Entry 7Y8Y (electron microscopy, 3.00 A resolution); this record covers chains A and E of the 4 polymer chains in the assembly.

[Chain A]
Protein: RAMP superfamily protein
Source organism: Candidatus Scalindua brodae
UniProt: A0A0B0EGF3 (A0A0B0EGF3_9BACT); residues 6-1722 here correspond to UniProt positions 1-1717 (UniProt number = residue number - 5)
Sequence (1722 residues; numbered 1 to 1722; the number before each row is that of its first residue):
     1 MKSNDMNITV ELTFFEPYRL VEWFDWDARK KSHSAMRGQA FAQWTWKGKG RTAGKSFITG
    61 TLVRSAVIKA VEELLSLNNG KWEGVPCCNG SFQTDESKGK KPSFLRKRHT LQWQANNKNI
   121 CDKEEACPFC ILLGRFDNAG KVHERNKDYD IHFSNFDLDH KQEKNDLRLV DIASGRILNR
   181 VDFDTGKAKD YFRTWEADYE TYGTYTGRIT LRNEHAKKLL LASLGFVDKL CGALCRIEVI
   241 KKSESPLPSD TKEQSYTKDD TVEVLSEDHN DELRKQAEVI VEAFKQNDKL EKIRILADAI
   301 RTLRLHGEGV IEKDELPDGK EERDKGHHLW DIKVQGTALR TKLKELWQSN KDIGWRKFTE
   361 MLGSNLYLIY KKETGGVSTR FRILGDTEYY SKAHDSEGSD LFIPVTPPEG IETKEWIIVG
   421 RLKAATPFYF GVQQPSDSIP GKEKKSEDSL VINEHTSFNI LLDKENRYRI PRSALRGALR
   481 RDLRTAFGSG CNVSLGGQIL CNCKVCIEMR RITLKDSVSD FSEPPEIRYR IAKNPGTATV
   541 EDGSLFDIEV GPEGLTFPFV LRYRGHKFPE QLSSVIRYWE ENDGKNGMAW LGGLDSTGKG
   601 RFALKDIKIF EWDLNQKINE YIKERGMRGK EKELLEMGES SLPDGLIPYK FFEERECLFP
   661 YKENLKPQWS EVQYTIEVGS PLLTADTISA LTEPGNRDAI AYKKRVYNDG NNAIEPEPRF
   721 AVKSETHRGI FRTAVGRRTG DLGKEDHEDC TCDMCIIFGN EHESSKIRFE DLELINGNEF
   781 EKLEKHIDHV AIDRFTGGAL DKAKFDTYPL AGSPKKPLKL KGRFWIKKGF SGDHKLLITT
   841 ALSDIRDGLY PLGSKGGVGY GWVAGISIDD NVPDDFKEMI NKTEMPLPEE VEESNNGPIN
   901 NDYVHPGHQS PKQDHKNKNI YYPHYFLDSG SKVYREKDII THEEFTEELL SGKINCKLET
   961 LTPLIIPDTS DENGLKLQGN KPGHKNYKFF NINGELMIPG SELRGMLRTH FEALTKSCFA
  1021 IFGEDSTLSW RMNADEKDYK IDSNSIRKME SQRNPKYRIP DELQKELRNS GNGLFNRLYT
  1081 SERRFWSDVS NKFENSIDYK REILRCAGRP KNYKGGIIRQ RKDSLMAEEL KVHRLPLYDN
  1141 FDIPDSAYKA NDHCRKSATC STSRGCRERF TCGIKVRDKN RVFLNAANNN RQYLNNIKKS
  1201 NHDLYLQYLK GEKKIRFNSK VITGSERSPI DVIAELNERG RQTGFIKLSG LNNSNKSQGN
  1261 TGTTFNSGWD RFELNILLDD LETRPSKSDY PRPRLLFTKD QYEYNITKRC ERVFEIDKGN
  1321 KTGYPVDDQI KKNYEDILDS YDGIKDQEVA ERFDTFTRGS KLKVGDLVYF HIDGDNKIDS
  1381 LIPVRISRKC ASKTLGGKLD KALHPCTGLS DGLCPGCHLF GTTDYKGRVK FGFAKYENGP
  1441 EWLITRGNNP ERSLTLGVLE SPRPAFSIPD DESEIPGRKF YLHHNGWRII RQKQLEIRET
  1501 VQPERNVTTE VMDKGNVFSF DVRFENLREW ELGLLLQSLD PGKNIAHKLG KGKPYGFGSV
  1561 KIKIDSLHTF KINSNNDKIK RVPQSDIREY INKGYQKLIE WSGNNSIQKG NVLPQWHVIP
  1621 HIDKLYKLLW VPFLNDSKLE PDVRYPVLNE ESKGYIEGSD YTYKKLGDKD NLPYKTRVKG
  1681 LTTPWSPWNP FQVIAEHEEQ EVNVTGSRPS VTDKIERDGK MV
Unresolved in the structure: 1-4, 241-265, 376-382, 444-448, 1032-1389, 1691-1722
Sequence notes: initiating methionine (1); expression tag (2-5)
Bound ions: Zn2+ site 1: Cys88, Cys121, Cys127, Cys130; Zn2+ site 2: Cys491, Cys501, Cys503, Cys506; Zn2+ site 3: His747, Cys750, Cys752, Cys755; Zn2+ site 4: Cys1018, Cys1406, Cys1414, Cys1417
What the authors report for this chain:
  - binding site for the 37-nt RNA strand: Arg37, Lys47, Lys55, Phe57, Arg64, Lys101, Phe104, Lys107, Lys141, His143, Tyr149, His152, Asp157, Phe192, Lys229, Arg472, Arg481, Arg510, Arg728, Arg732, Arg1004, Arg1008, Lys1426, Val1458 to Pro1464, Lys1479, Lys1553
  - binding site for the 18-nt RNA strand (chain E): Arg294, Arg323, His327, His328, Asp698, Arg1505
  - catalytic residues: Arg294, Asp698
  - mutagenesis - R294A, D698A: abolished catalytic activity on target ssRNA

[Chain E]
Molecule: 18-nt RNA strand
Sequence (18 nucleotides; numbered -16 to 2; 1 number in that range is skipped by the numbering (no residue carries it; nothing is unmodelled there); the number before each row is that of its first residue; numbers below 1 keep their minus sign (C-16 is residue -16)):
   -16 CGGGGCAGAA AAUUGG
     1 AC

[How chain A and chain E interact]
Residue-residue contacts (57):
  Lys187(A) with A1(E), hydrogen bond to the base; C2(E), phosphate contact
  Ala188(A) with C2(E), phosphate contact
  Glu291(A) with U-4(E), base contact
  Arg294(A) with U-4(E), base contact; U-3(E), salt bridge to the phosphate
  Ile295(A) with U-4(E), base contact
  Glu321(A) with A-10(E), phosphate contact; G-9(E), hydrogen bond to the phosphate
  Glu322(A) with A-10(E), base contact
  Arg323(A) with A-10(E), base contact
  His328(A) with G-9(E), salt bridge to the phosphate
  Tyr370(A) with U-4(E), hydrogen bond to the phosphate; U-3(E), hydrogen bond to the phosphate
  Thr374(A) with U-3(E), phosphate contact
  Gly375(A) with U-3(E), phosphate contact; G-2(E), phosphate contact
  Leu384(A) with C2(E), base contact
  Gly385(A) with C2(E), hydrogen bond to the sugar
  Thr387(A) with C2(E), sugar contact
  Ile452(A) with C2(E), base contact
  Thr456(A) with U-3(E), phosphate contact
  Phe458(A) with U-3(E), base contact
  Val540(A) with A-5(E), base contact
  Glu541(A) with A-5(E), hydrogen bond to the sugar
  Asp542(A) with A-5(E), sugar contact
  Gly543(A) with A-5(E), hydrogen bond to the phosphate; U-4(E), hydrogen bond to the phosphate; U-3(E), hydrogen bond to the sugar
  Ser544(A) with U-4(E), hydrogen bond to the phosphate
  Leu545(A) with A-5(E), base contact; U-4(E), hydrogen bond to the sugar; U-3(E), sugar contact
  Phe546(A) with U-3(E), base contact
  Asp698(A) with G-9(E), base contact
  Glu748(A) with A1(E), sugar contact
  Glu761(A) with G-1(E), base contact; A1(E), sugar contact
  His762(A) with A1(E), hydrogen bond to the sugar
  Ala799(A) with G-12(E), base contact
  Asp801(A) with C-11(E), sugar contact
  Lys802(A) with C-11(E), hydrogen bond to the sugar; A-10(E), phosphate contact; G-9(E), hydrogen bond to the sugar
  Ala803(A) with C-11(E), sugar contact; G-9(E), base contact
  Lys804(A) with C-11(E), sugar contact; A-10(E), sugar contact; G-9(E), sugar contact
  Phe805(A) with G-9(E), base contact
  Thr1423(A) with A-7(E), base contact
  Glu1460(A) with G-14(E), base contact; G-13(E), base contact
  Ser1461(A) with G-13(E), base contact
  Arg1505(A) with G-14(E), base contact; G-13(E), salt bridge to the phosphate
  Leu1648(A) with G-15(E), base contact
Interface residues without a listed pair, chain A (47 interface residues in all): Lys189, Lys320, His327, Asp386, His455, Leu800, Leu1459
Interface residues without a listed pair, chain E (16 interface residues in all): A-8

[Summary]
47 residues of chain A face 16 of chain E across their interface; the contacts include 14 hydrogen bonds and 3
salt bridges. Polar pairs include Lys187(A)-A1(E), Gly385(A)-C2(E) and Glu541(A)-A-5(E). From the paper:
catalytic residues Arg294(A) and Asp698(A); R294A and D698A of chain A abolish catalytic activity on target
ssRNA.
Chain A is RAMP superfamily protein (Candidatus Scalindua brodae) and chain E is an 18-nt RNA strand; the
structure, Structure of Cas7-11-crRNA-tgRNA in complex with TPR-CHAT, was determined by electron microscopy,
deposited together with 7Y8T.
